PDB entry 7CRP | electron microscopy, 3.20 A resolution | chains H and K of the 11 polymer chains in the assembly

# Chain H
Protein: Histone H2B
Organism: Xenopus tropicalis
UniProtKB: Q6AZK7 (Q6AZK7_XENTR); residues 1-122 here correspond to UniProt positions 5-126 (UniProt number = residue number + 4)
Sequence (122 residues; each row starts with the number of its first residue):
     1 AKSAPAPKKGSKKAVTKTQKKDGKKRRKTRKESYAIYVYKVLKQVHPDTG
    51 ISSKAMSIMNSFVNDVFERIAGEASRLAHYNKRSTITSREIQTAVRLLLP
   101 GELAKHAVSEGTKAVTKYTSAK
Not modelled in the structure: 1-24, 122

# Chain K
Molecule: 187-nt DNA strand
Organism: Xenopus laevis
Sequence (187 nucleotides; each row starts with the number of its first residue):
     1 ATCGCGACACCGGCACTGGAACAGGATGTATATATCTGACACGTGCCTGG
    51 AGACTAGGGAGTAATCCCCTTGGCGGTTAAAACGCGGGGGACAGCGCGTA
   101 CGTGCGTTTAAGCGGTGCTAGAGCTGTCTACGACCAATTGAGCGGCCTCG
   151 GCACCGGGATTCTCCAGGGGATCGGGCATCACCCGAT
Not modelled in the structure: 1-9, 178-187

# Interface between chain H and chain K
Residue-residue contacts (12; chain H residue first):
  Lys-25(H) / DG145(K)  salt bridge to the phosphate
  Arg-27(H) / DG144(K)  sugar contact
  Arg-27(H) / DG145(K)  sugar contact
  Lys-28(H) / DG144(K)  salt bridge to the phosphate
  Thr-29(H) / DG144(K)  phosphate contact
  Arg-30(H) / DG142(K)  base contact
  Arg-30(H) / DG144(K)  phosphate contact
  Lys-31(H) / DC143(K)  sugar contact
  Lys-31(H) / DG144(K)  hydrogen bond to the phosphate
  Glu-32(H) / DC143(K)  phosphate contact
  Ile-36(H) / DC143(K)  phosphate contact
  Tyr-37(H) / DG142(K)  hydrogen bond to the phosphate
Interface residues without a listed pair, chain H (10 interface residues in all): Ser-33

# Summary
10 residues of chain H and 4 residues of chain K are in contact, with 2 hydrogen bonds and 2 salt bridges.
Polar pairs include Lys-31(H)/DG144(K), Tyr-37(H)/DG142(K) and Lys-25(H)/DG145(K).
Here chain H is Histone H2B (Xenopus tropicalis) and chain K is a 187-nt DNA strand (Xenopus laevis). Entry
7CRP (NSD3 bearing E1181K/T1232A dual mutation in complex with 187-bp NCP (1:1 binding mode)) was determined
by electron microscopy, deposited together with 7CRO, 7CRQ and 7CRR.
